2D4J - chain A; structure by X-ray diffraction, 1.16 A resolution.

# Chain A
Name: Lysozyme C
Source organism: Gallus gallus
Notes: EC 3.2.1.17
UniProtKB: P00698 (LYSC_CHICK); residues 1-129 here correspond to UniProt positions 19-147 (UniProt number = residue number + 18)
Amino-acid sequence (129 residues; numbered 1 to 129; the number before each row is that of its first residue):
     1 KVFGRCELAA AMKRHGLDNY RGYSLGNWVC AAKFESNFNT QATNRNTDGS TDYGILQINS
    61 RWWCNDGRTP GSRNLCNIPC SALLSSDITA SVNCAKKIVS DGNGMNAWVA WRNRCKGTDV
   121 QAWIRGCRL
Cystine bridges: Cys6-Cys127, Cys30-Cys115, Cys64-Cys80, Cys76-Cys94
UniProt features mapped onto this chain:
  - active site: Glu35, Asp52
  - binding site (substrate): Asp101

# Summary
Curated annotation (UniProt) lists active-site residues Glu35 and Asp52 and substrate-binding residue Asp101.
Chain A is Lysozyme C (Gallus gallus); the structure, Transformed monoclinic crystal of hen egg-white lysozyme
from a heavy water solution, was determined by X-ray diffraction together with 2D4I and 2D4K from the same
study.
